Entry 7TKI (electron microscopy, 7.10 A resolution (low resolution: residue-level contacts below are approximate; hydrogen-bond / salt-bridge calls are withheld)); this record covers chains C and D of the 27 polymer chains in the assembly.

Chain C:
Molecule: ATP synthase subunit alpha
Source organism: Saccharomyces cerevisiae
UniProt: P07251 (ATPA_YEAST); residues 1-510 here correspond to UniProt positions 36-545 (UniProt number = residue number + 35)
Sequence (510 residues; each row starts with the number of its first residue):
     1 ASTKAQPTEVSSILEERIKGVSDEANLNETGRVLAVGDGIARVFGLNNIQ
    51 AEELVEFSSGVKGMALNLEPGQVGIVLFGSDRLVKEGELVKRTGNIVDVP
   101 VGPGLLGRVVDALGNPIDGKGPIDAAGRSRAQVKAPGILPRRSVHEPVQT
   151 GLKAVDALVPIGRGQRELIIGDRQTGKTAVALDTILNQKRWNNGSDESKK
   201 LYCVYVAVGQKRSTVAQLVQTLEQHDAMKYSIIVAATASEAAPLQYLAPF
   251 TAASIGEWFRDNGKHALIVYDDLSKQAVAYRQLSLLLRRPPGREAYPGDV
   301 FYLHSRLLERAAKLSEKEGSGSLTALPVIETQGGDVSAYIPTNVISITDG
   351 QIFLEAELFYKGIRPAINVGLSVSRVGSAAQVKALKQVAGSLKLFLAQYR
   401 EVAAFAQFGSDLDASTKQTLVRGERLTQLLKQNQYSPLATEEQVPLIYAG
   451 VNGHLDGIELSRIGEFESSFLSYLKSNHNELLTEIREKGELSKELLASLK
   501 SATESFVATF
Not modelled in the structure: 1-11, 408-409, 510
UniProt features mapped onto this chain:
  - binding site (ATP): G171 to T178
  - site: S372 (Required for activity)
  - modified residue (Phosphoserine): S22, S143

Chain D:
Molecule: ATP synthase subunit beta
Source organism: Saccharomyces cerevisiae
Notes: EC 7.1.2.2
UniProt: P00830 (ATPB_YEAST); residues 1-478 here correspond to UniProt positions 34-511 (UniProt number = residue number + 33)
Sequence (478 residues; each row starts with the number of its first residue):
     1 ASAAQSTPITGKVTAVIGAIVDVHFEQSELPAILNALEIKTPQGKLVLEV
    51 AQHLGENTVRTIAMDGTEGLVRGEKVLDTGGPISVPVGRETLGRIINVIG
   101 EPIDERGPIKSKLRKPIHADPPSFAEQSTSAEILETGIKVVDLLAPYARG
   151 GKIGLFGGAGVGKTVFIQELINNIAKAHGGFSVFTGVGERTREGNDLYRE
   201 MKETGVINLEGESKVALVFGQMNEPPGARARVALTGLTIAEYFRDEEGQD
   251 VLLFIDNIFRFTQAGSEVSALLGRIPSAVGYQPTLATDMGLLQERITTTK
   301 KGSVTSVQAVYVPADDLTDPAPATTFAHLDATTVLSRGISELGIYPAVDP
   351 LDSKSRLLDAAVVGQEHYDVASKVQETLQTYKSLQDIIAILGMDELSEQD
   401 KLTVERARKIQRFLSQPFAVAEVFTGIPGKLVRLKDTVASFKAVLEGKYD
   451 NIPEHAFYMVGGIEDVVAKAEKLAAEAN
Not modelled in the structure: 1-6, 476-478
UniProt features mapped onto this chain:
  - binding site (ATP): G157 to T164
  - modified residue: T79 (Phosphothreonine), T204 (Phosphothreonine), S340 (Phosphoserine)

How chain C and chain D interact:
Residue-residue contacts (18):
  I49(C) - L70(D)
  I49(C) - V71(D)
  I49(C) - R72(D)
  Q50(C) - L70(D)
  A51(C) - T67(D)
  A51(C) - E68(D)
  A51(C) - G69(D)
  A51(C) - L70(D)
  L68(C) - A15(D)
  L68(C) - V16(D)
  P70(C) - T14(D)
  P291(C) - G280(D)
  I345(C) - A159(D)
  I345(C) - G160(D)
  S346(C) - A159(D)
  T348(C) - G160(D)
  G350(C) - G160(D)
  G370(C) - E341(D)
Other interface residues (no listed pair), chain C (21 interface residues in all): N47, L66, N67, E69, L139, S305, R306, S337, A338, D349
Other interface residues (no listed pair), chain D (19 interface residues in all): I17, G18, I103, M222, N223, A314

Summary:
21 residues of chain C face 19 of chain D across their interface. UniProt lists 8 ATP-binding residues on
chain C; 8 ATP-binding residues on chain D.
Chain C is ATP synthase subunit alpha and chain D is ATP synthase subunit beta, both from Saccharomyces
cerevisiae; the structure, Yeast ATP synthase State 2catalytic(c) with 10 mM ATP backbone model, was
determined by electron microscopy (same publication as 7TJS, 7TJT, 7TJU, 7TJV, 7TJW, 7TJX and 30 further
entries).
